Entry 6RF8 (electron microscopy, 3.80 A resolution); this record covers chains A and a of the 5 polymer chains in the assembly.

Chain A (and a):
Protein: Tubulin alpha-1B chain
Organism: Bos taurus
Notes: chain a of this document is another copy of the same molecule, construct and numbering; everything in this record applies to it too
UniProt: P81947 (TBA1B_BOVIN); residue numbers follow UniProt; this construct covers 1-37, 47-441
Sequence (432 residues; row label = number of the first residue in the row; note: 9 numbers in that range are skipped by the numbering (no residue carries them; nothing is unmodelled there)):
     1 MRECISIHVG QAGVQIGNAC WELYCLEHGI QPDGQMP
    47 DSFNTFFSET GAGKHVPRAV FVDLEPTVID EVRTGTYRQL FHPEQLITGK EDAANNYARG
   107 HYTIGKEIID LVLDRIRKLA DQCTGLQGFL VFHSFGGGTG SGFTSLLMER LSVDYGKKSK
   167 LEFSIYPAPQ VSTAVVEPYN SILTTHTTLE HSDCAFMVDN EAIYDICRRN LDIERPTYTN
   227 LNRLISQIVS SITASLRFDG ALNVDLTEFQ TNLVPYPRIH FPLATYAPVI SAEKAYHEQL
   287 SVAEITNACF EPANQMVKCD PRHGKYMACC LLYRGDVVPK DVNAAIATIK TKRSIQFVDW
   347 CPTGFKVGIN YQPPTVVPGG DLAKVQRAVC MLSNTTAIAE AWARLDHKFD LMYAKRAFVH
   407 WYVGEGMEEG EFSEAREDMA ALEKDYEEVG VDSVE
Residues lining bound ligands: GTP (guanosine-5'-triphosphate): Gly-10, Gln-11, Ala-12, Gln-15, Ile-16, Asp-69, Glu-71, Asp-98, Ala-99, Ala-100, Asn-101, Ser-140, Gly-142, Gly-143, Gly-144, Thr-145, Gly-146, Ile-171, Thr-179, Asn-206, Tyr-224, Asn-228, Ile-231

How chain A and chain a interact:
Contacting residue pairs (12; chain A residue first):
  Glu-55(A) / Gln-285(a)
  Thr-56(A) / Glu-284(a)
  Lys-60(A) / His-283(a)  hydrogen bond
  Val-62(A) / His-283(a)
  Gln-85(A) / His-283(a)
  Leu-86(A) / His-283(a)
  Phe-87(A) / His-283(a)  hydrogen bond (backbone-side chain)
  His-88(A) / Lys-280(a)
  His-88(A) / His-283(a)
  Pro-89(A) / His-283(a)
  Glu-90(A) / Lys-280(a)  salt bridge
  Lys-124(A) / Glu-297(a)  salt bridge
Other interface residues (no listed pair), chain A (12 interface residues in all): Gly-57
Other interface residues (no listed pair), chain a (8 interface residues in all): Arg-215, Asp-218, Tyr-282

In short:
The interface between chain A and chain a involves 12 residues on one side and 8 on the other, with 2 hydrogen
bonds and 2 salt bridges. Polar pairs include Glu-90(A)/Lys-280(a), Lys-124(A)/Glu-297(a) and
Lys-60(A)/His-283(a). Chain A binds GTP.
Chain A and chain a are both Tubulin alpha-1B chain (Bos taurus); the structure, Cryo-EM structure of the
N-terminal DC repeat (NDC) of NDC-NDC chimera (human sequence) bound to 13-protofilament ..., was determined
by electron microscopy.
